PDB entry 7M50 | X-ray diffraction, 2.31 A resolution | chains D and h of the 39 polymer chains in the assembly

[Chain D]
Name: Coat protein
From: Satellite tobacco mosaic virus
Reference sequence: P17574 (COAT_STMV); residues 1-159 here = UniProt positions 1-159
Sequence (159 residues; each row starts with the number of its first residue):
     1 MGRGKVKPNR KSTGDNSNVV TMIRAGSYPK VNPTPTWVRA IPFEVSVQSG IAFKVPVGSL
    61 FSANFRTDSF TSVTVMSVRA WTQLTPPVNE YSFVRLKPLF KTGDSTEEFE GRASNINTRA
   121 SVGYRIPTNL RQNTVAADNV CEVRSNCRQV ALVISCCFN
Unresolved in the structure: 1-15

[Chain h]
Molecule: 10-nt RNA strand
From: Satellite tobacco mosaic virus
Sequence (10 nucleotides; numbered 183 to 192; the number before each row is that of its first residue):
   183 UUUUUUUUUU
Unresolved in the structure: 191-192

[Interface between chain D and chain h]
Residue-residue contacts - 7 pairs, chain D then chain h:
  Val38(D) - U187(h)  base contact
  Val38(D) - U188(h)  sugar contact
  Ala40(D) - U188(h)  sugar contact
  Met76(D) - U188(h)  sugar contact
  Arg79(D) - U189(h)  salt bridge to the phosphate
  Ser155(D) - U188(h)  hydrogen bond to the sugar
  Ser155(D) - U189(h)  phosphate contact
Other interface residues (no listed pair), chain D (6 interface residues in all): Arg39
Other interface residues (no listed pair), chain h (4 interface residues in all): U190

[Overview]
Chain D and chain h form an interface of 6 and 4 residues respectively; the contacts include 1 hydrogen bond
and 1 salt bridge. Among the polar pairs are Ser155(D)-U188(h) and Arg79(D)-U189(h).
Chain D is Coat protein and chain h is a 10-nt RNA strand, both from Satellite tobacco mosaic virus; the
structure, Crystallographic structure of a cubic crystal form of STMV grown from ammonium sulfate, was
determined by X-ray diffraction (same publication as 5BKL, 5BKN, 7M2T, 7M2V, 7M3T and 7M57).
